Entry 8X32 (electron microscopy, 4.40 A resolution (low resolution: residue-level contacts below are approximate; hydrogen-bond / salt-bridge calls are withheld)); this record covers chains J and G of the 14 polymer chains in the assembly.

[Chain J]
Molecule: 146-nt DNA strand
Organism: Saccharomyces cerevisiae
Sequence (146 nucleotides; each row starts with the number of its first residue):
   147 ATCAATATCCACCTGCAGATTCTACCAAAAGTGTATTTGGAAACTGCTCC
   197 ATCAAAAGGCATGTTCAGCGGAATTCCGCTGAACATGCCTTTTGATGGAG
   247 CAGTTTCCAAATACACTTTTGGTAGAATCTGCAGGTGGATATTGAT

[Chain G]
Name: Histone H2A
Organism: Saccharomyces cerevisiae
UniProt: A0A6A5Q818 (A0A6A5Q818_YEASX); residues -6 to 127 here correspond to UniProt positions 1-134 (UniProt number = residue number + 7)
Amino-acid sequence (134 residues; numbered -6 to 127; the number before each row is that of its first residue; numbers below 1 keep their minus sign (Met-6 is residue -6)):
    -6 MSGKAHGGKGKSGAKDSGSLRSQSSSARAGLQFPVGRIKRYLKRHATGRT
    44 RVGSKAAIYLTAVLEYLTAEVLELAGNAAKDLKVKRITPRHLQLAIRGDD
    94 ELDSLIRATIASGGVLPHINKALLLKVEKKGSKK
Not modelled in the structure: -6 to 12, 121-127

[How chain J and chain G interact]
Pairs across the interface - 12 pairs, chain J then chain G:
  DA175(J) - Arg33(G)
  DA176(J) - Gly29(G)
  DA176(J) - Arg30(G)
  DA176(J) - Arg33(G)
  DG177(J) - Gln16(G)
  DG177(J) - Ser17(G)
  DG177(J) - Ser18(G)
  DG177(J) - Ser19(G)
  DG177(J) - Val28(G)
  DG177(J) - Gly29(G)
  DT178(J) - Gln16(G)
  DT178(J) - Ser17(G)
Also at the interface, not in a pair above, chain G (9 interface residues in all): Leu24

[Summary]
Chain J and chain G form an interface of 4 and 9 residues respectively.
Chain J is a 146-nt DNA strand and chain G is Histone H2A, both from Saccharomyces cerevisiae; the structure,
The piccolo NuA4 bound to the H2A.Z nucleosome-H4KQ Complex with Ac-CoA at resetting state, was determined by
electron microscopy (same publication as 8X2X, 8X2Y, 8X2Z, 8X30 and 8X31).
